PDB entry 8FMR | X-ray diffraction, 3.24 A resolution | chains A and C of the 3 polymer chains in the assembly

[Chain A]
Molecule: Troponin C, slow skeletal and cardiac muscles
Organism: Homo sapiens
UniProt: P63316 (TNNC1_HUMAN); residue numbers follow UniProt; this construct covers 1-161
Sequence (164 residues; numbered -2 to 161; the number before each row is that of its first residue; numbers below 1 keep their minus sign (Gln-2 is residue -2)):
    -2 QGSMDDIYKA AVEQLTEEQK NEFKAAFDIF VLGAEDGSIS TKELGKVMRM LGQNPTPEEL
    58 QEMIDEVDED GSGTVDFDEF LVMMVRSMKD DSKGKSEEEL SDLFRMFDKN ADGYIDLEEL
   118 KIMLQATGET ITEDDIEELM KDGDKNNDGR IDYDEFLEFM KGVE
Not modelled in the structure: -2 to 0, 86-90
Differences from the reference sequence: expression tag (-2 to 0); conflict Ser35 (Cys in P63316), Ser84 (Cys in P63316), Glu115 (Asp in P63316)
UniProt features mapped onto this chain:
  - binding site (Ca(2+)): Asp65, Asp67, Ser69, Thr71, Glu76, Asp105, Asn107, Asp109, Tyr111, Glu116, Asp141, Asn143, Asp145, Arg147, Glu152
  - modified residue: Met1 (N-acetylmethionine), Ser98 (Phosphoserine)
Ion coordination: Ca2+ site 1: Asp65, Thr71, Glu76; Ca2+ site 2: Asp105, Asn107, Asp109, Tyr111, Asp113, Glu116; Ca2+ site 3: Asp141, Asn143, Asp145, Arg147, Glu152

[Chain C]
Molecule: Troponin I, cardiac muscle
Organism: Homo sapiens
UniProt: P19429 (TNNI3_HUMAN); residues 32-166 here = UniProt positions 32-166
Sequence (135 residues; numbered 32 to 166; the number before each row is that of its first residue):
    32 EPHAKKKSKI SASRKLQLKT LLLQIAKQEL EREAEERRGE KGRALSTRAQ PLELAGLGFA
    92 ELQDLARQLH ARVDKVDEER YDIEAKVTKN ITEIADLTQK IFDLRGKFKR PTLRRVRISA
   152 DAMMQALLGA RAKES
Not modelled in the structure: 32-38, 86-87, 136-149, 160-166
Differences from the reference sequence: conflict Ala80 (Cys in P19429), Ala97 (Cys in P19429)
UniProt features mapped onto this chain:
  - region: Thr129 to Ile149 (Involved in binding TNC and actin)
  - modified residue: Ser42 (Phosphoserine), Ser44 (Phosphoserine), Thr51 (Phosphothreonine), Ser77 (Phosphoserine), Thr78 (Phosphothreonine), Thr129 (Phosphothreonine), Thr143 (Phosphothreonine), Ser150 (Phosphoserine), Ser166 (Phosphoserine)

[Interface between chain A and chain C]
Contacting residue pairs - 54 pairs, chain A then chain C:
  Asp3(A) - Ala43(C)
  Ile4(A) - Leu47(C)  hydrophobic
  Ala7(A) - Ala43(C)
  Ala7(A) - Ser44(C)
  Ala7(A) - Leu47(C)  hydrophobic
  Glu10(A) - Ser42(C)
  Glu10(A) - Ala43(C)  hydrogen bond (side chain-backbone)
  Glu10(A) - Ser44(C)  hydrogen bond (side chain-backbone)
  Gln11(A) - Ser44(C)  hydrogen bond
  Glu19(A) - Met155(C)
  Phe20(A) - Met155(C)  hydrophobic
  Ala23(A) - Met155(C)  hydrophobic
  Ala23(A) - Leu158(C)
  Ile26(A) - Leu158(C)
  Phe27(A) - Met154(C)  hydrophobic
  Leu48(A) - Ala153(C)
  Leu48(A) - Met154(C)  hydrophobic
  Leu48(A) - Ala157(C)  hydrophobic
  Phe77(A) - Met154(C)  hydrophobic
  Met81(A) - Ala151(C)  hydrophobic
  Met81(A) - Met154(C)  hydrophobic
  Ser84(A) - Ala151(C)
  Leu100(A) - Ala57(C)
  Leu100(A) - Lys58(C)
  Met103(A) - Ala57(C)
  Met103(A) - Glu60(C)
  Met103(A) - Leu61(C)  hydrophobic
  Met103(A) - Glu64(C)
  Phe104(A) - Leu53(C)  hydrophobic
  Met120(A) - Leu53(C)
  Met120(A) - Ile56(C)
  Met120(A) - Glu60(C)
  Leu121(A) - Leu53(C)  hydrophobic
  Ala123(A) - Ile56(C)  hydrophobic
  Thr124(A) - Leu52(C)
  Thr124(A) - Leu53(C)
  Thr127(A) - Arg45(C)  hydrogen bond (backbone-side chain)
  Asp131(A) - Lys40(C)
  Asp132(A) - Ile41(C)
  Asp132(A) - Arg45(C)  salt bridge
  Asp132(A) - Leu49(C)
  Glu135(A) - Ser39(C)  hydrogen bond
  Glu135(A) - Lys40(C)  hydrogen bond (side chain-backbone)
  Leu136(A) - Leu49(C)  hydrophobic
  Asp139(A) - Lys46(C)  salt bridge
  Asp139(A) - Lys50(C)  salt bridge
  Phe156(A) - Lys50(C)  hydrogen bond (backbone-side chain)
  Met157(A) - Lys50(C)
  Met157(A) - Leu53(C)  hydrophobic
  Met157(A) - Leu54(C)  hydrophobic
  Val160(A) - Lys50(C)
  Val160(A) - Thr51(C)
  Val160(A) - Leu54(C)  hydrophobic
  Glu161(A) - Thr51(C)
Other interface residues (no listed pair), chain A (41 interface residues in all): Lys6, Met45, Leu97, Arg102, Lys106, Leu117, Glu126, Ile128, Thr129, Phe153
Other interface residues (no listed pair), chain C (29 interface residues in all): Ser150, Leu159

[In short]
The interface between chain A and chain C involves 41 residues on one side and 29 on the other; the contacts
include 7 hydrogen bonds and 3 salt bridges. Polar contacts include Asp132(A)-Arg45(C), Asp139(A)-Lys46(C) and
Asp139(A)-Lys50(C). UniProt lists 15 Ca2+-binding residues on chain A.
Chain A is Troponin C, slow skeletal and cardiac muscles and chain C is Troponin I, cardiac muscle, both from
Homo sapiens; the structure, Complex structure of K210 deletion Troponin complex with ibandronate, was
determined by X-ray diffraction.
